4RHV - chains 2 and 3 of the 4 polymer chains in the assembly; structure by X-ray diffraction, 3.00 A resolution.

[Chain 2]
Name: Human rhinovirus 14 coat protein (subunit VP2)
Source organism: Human rhinovirus 14
UniProtKB: P03303 (POLG_HRV14); residues 1-262 here correspond to UniProt positions 69-330 (UniProt number = residue number + 68)
Sequence (262 residues; row label = number of the first residue in the row):
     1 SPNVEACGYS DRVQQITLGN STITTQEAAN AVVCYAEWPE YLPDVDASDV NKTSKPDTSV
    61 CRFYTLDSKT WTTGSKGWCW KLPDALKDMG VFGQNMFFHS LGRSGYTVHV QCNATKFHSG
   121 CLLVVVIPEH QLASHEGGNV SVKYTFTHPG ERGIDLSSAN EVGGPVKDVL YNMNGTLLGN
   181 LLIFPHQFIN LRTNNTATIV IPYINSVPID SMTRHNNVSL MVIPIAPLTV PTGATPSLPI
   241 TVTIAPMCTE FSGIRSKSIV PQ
Disordered / not traced: 1-7
Construct notes: conflict Leu170 (Ile239 in P03303)

[Chain 3]
Name: Human rhinovirus 14 coat protein (subunit VP3)
Source organism: Human rhinovirus 14
UniProtKB: P03303 (POLG_HRV14); residues 1-236 here correspond to UniProt positions 331-566 (UniProt number = residue number + 330)
Sequence (236 residues; row label = number of the first residue in the row):
     1 GLPTTTLPGS GQFLTTDDRQ SPSALPNYEP TPRIHIPGKV HNLLEIIQVD TLIPMNNTHT
    61 KDEVNSYLIP LNANRQNEQV FGTNLFIGDG VFKTTLLGEI VQYYTHWSGS LRFSLMYTGP
   121 ALSSAKLILA YTPPGARGPQ DRREAMLGTH VVWDIGLQST IVMTIPWTSG VQFRYTDPDT
   181 YTSAGFLSCW YQTSLILPPE TTGQVYLLSF ISACPDFKLR LMKDTQTISQ TVALTE

[Interface between chain 2 and chain 3]
Contacting residue pairs (61; chain 2 residue first):
  Arg12(2) - Leu157(3)
  Tyr35(2) - Pro37(3)  hydrophobic
  Tyr35(2) - Gly38(3)
  Glu37(2) - His35(3)  salt bridge
  Glu37(2) - Pro37(3)
  Asp46(2) - Ile34(3)
  Asp46(2) - His35(3)  hydrogen bond (side chain-backbone)
  Lys116(2) - Pro120(3)
  Lys116(2) - Ala121(3)  hydrogen bond (backbone-backbone)
  Lys116(2) - Leu122(3)  hydrogen bond (backbone-backbone)
  Phe117(2) - Pro120(3)
  Phe117(2) - Leu122(3)  hydrophobic
  Phe117(2) - Pro199(3)
  Phe117(2) - Thr201(3)
  His118(2) - Pro120(3)
  Ser119(2) - Thr118(3)
  Gly120(2) - Thr118(3)
  Asn139(2) - Glu236(3)  hydrogen bond (side chain-backbone)
  Leu170(2) - Asp62(3)
  Leu170(2) - Glu63(3)
  Leu170(2) - Val64(3)
  Leu170(2) - Tyr67(3)  hydrophobic
  Tyr171(2) - Asp62(3)  hydrogen bond
  Leu177(2) - Thr94(3)
  Leu178(2) - Val64(3)  hydrophobic
  Gly179(2) - Thr51(3)
  Gly179(2) - Leu52(3)  hydrogen bond (backbone-backbone)
  Gly179(2) - Tyr67(3)  hydrogen bond (backbone-side chain)
  Asn180(2) - Thr51(3)
  Asn180(2) - Thr94(3)  hydrogen bond (side chain-backbone)
  Asn180(2) - Thr95(3)
  Asn180(2) - Leu96(3)  hydrogen bond (side chain-backbone)
  Leu182(2) - Val49(3)
  Leu182(2) - Asp50(3)
  Leu182(2) - Thr51(3)
  Leu182(2) - Leu52(3)  hydrophobic
  Leu182(2) - Phe210(3)  hydrophobic
  Ile183(2) - Val49(3)  hydrophobic
  Ile183(2) - Leu96(3)  hydrophobic
  Asn190(2) - Met116(3)
  Asn190(2) - Tyr117(3)  hydrogen bond (side chain-backbone)
  Asn190(2) - Thr118(3)
  Arg192(2) - Tyr117(3)
  Arg192(2) - Gly119(3)  hydrogen bond (side chain-backbone)
  Arg192(2) - Pro120(3)
  Arg192(2) - Ala121(3)
  Arg192(2) - Gly156(3)  hydrogen bond (side chain-backbone)
  Thr193(2) - Ser159(3)
  Ile204(2) - Pro37(3)  hydrophobic
  Asn205(2) - Ile36(3)
  Ser206(2) - Ile34(3)
  Val207(2) - Ile34(3)
  Pro208(2) - Ile34(3)
  Ile225(2) - Val64(3)
  Ile225(2) - Leu68(3)
  Ala226(2) - Leu68(3)  hydrophobic
  Ala226(2) - Thr118(3)
  Pro227(2) - Leu68(3)
  Pro227(2) - Tyr206(3)  hydrophobic
  Pro231(2) - Glu200(3)
  Thr232(2) - Glu200(3)  hydrogen bond (backbone-backbone)
Also at the interface, not in a pair above, chain 2 (37 interface residues in all): Cys121, Val169, Phe188, Pro202, Tyr203, Thr229
Also at the interface, not in a pair above, chain 3 (39 interface residues in all): Arg33, Ile46, Ile155, Pro198, Thr202, Leu208

[Summary]
Chain 2 and chain 3 form an interface of 37 and 39 residues respectively, with 13 hydrogen bonds and 1 salt
bridge. Polar pairs include Glu37(2)-His35(3), Asp46(2)-His35(3) and Asn139(2)-Glu236(3).
Chain 2 is Human rhinovirus 14 coat protein (subunit VP2) and chain 3 is Human rhinovirus 14 coat protein
(subunit VP3), both from Human rhinovirus 14; the structure, The use of molecular-replacement phases for the
refinement of the human rhinovirus 14 structure, was determined by X-ray diffraction.
